Entry 6WJJ (electron microscopy, 3.80 A resolution); this record covers chains B and L of the 12 polymer chains in the assembly.

Chain B:
Protein: Protective antigen
Source organism: Bacillus anthracis
Reference sequence: P13423 (PAG_BACAN); the construct has insertions or renumbered stretches relative to UniProt, so the offset changes along the chain: 1-162 = UniProt 33-194; 166-735 = UniProt 195-764
Chain sequence (735 residues; row label = number of the first residue in the row):
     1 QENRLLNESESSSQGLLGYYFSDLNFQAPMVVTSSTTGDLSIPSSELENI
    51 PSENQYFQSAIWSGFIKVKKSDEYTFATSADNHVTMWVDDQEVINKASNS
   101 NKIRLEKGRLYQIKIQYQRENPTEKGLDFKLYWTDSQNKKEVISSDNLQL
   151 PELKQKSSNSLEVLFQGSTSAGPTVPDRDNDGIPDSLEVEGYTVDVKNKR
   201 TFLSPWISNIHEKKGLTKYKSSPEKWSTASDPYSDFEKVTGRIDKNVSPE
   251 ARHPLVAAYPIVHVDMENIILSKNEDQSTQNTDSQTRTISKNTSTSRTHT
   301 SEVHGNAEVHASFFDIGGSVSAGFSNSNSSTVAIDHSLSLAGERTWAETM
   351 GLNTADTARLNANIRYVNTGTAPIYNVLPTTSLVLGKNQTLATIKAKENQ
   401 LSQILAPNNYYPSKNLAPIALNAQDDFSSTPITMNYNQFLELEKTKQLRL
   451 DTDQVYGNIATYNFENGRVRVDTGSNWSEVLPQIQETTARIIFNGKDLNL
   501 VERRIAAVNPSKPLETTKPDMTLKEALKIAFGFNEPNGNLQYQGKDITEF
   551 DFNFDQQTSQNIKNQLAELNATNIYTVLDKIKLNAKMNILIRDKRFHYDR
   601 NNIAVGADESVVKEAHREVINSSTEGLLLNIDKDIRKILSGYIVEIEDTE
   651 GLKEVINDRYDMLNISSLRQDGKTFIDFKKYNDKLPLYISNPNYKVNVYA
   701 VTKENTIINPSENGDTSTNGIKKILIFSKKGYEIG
Not modelled in the structure: 1-173, 275-285, 302-324, 340-344
Construct notes: conflict L161 (Arg193 in P13423), E162 (Lys194 in P13423), Q166 (Lys195 in P13423), G167 (Arg196 in P13423); insertion (163-165); engineered mutation K512 (Asp541 in P13423)
Curated features (UniProtKB/Swiss-Prot):
  - region: F202 to I210 (Alpha-clamp)
  - binding site (Ca(2+)): D177, D179, D181, I183, E188, S222, K225, D235
  - site: R178 (Alpha-clamp), L187 (Alpha-clamp), F236 (Alpha-clamp), F314, D315 (Cleavage), F427 (Phi-clamp), F464 (Alpha-clamp), D683 (Essential for binding to cell receptor)

Chain L:
Protein: Lethal factor
Source organism: Bacillus anthracis
Reference sequence: I3XID8 (I3XID8_BACAN); residues 1-776 here correspond to UniProt positions 34-809 (UniProt number = residue number + 33)
Chain sequence (776 residues; numbered 1 to 776; the number before each row is that of its first residue):
     1 AGGHGDVGMHVKEKEKNKDENKRKDEERNKTQEEHLKEIMKHIVKIEVKG
    51 EEAVKKEAAEKLLEKVPSDVLEMYKAIGGKIYIVDGDITKHISLEALSED
   101 KKKIKDIYGKDALLHEHYVYAKEGYEPVLVIQSSEDYVENTEKALNVYYE
   151 IGKILSRDILSKINQPYQKFLDVLNTIKNASDSDGQDLLFTNQLKEHPTD
   201 FSVEFLEQNSNEVQEVFAKAFAYYIEPQHRDVLQLYAPEAFNYMDKFNEQ
   251 EINLSLEELKDQRMLSRYEKWEKIKQHYQHWSDSLSEEGRGLLKKLQIPI
   301 EPKKDDIIHSLSQEEKELLKRIQIDSSDFLSTEEKEFLKKLQIDIRDSLS
   351 EEEKELLNRIQVDSSNPLSEKEKEFLKKLKLDIQPYDINQRLQDTGGLID
   401 SPSINLDVRKQYKRDIQNIDALLHQSIGSTLYNKIYLYENMNINNLTATL
   451 GADLVDSTDNTKINRGIFNEFKKNFKYSISSNYMIVDINERPALDNERLK
   501 WRIQLSPDTRAGYLENGKLILQRNIGLEIKDVQIIKQSEKEYIRIDAKVV
   551 PKSKIDTKIQEAQLNINQEWNKALGLPKYTKLITFNVHNRYASNIVESAY
   601 LILNEWKNNIQSDLIKKVTNYLVDGNGRFVFTDITLPNIAEQYTHQDEIY
   651 EQVHSKGLYVPESRSILLHGPSKGVELRNDSEGFIHEFGHAVDDYAGYLL
   701 DKNQSDLVTNSKKFIDIFKEEGSNLTSYGRTNEAEFFAEAFRLMHSTDHA
   751 ERLKVQKNAPKTFQFINDQIKFIINS
Not modelled in the structure: 1-28, 346-367, 774-776

Chain B / chain L interface:
Residue-residue contacts - 23 pairs, chain B then chain L:
  D181(B) - L36(L)
  G182(B) - M40(L)
  P184(B) - V44(L)
  L187(B) - V44(L)  hydrophobic
  L187(B) - K45(L)
  K197(B) - E135(L)  salt bridge
  N198(B) - D136(L)  hydrogen bond
  R200(B) - E139(L)
  F202(B) - K45(L)
  L203(B) - I43(L)
  L203(B) - V44(L)  hydrophobic
  L203(B) - K45(L)  hydrogen bond (backbone-backbone)
  P205(B) - K45(L)
  P205(B) - I46(L)
  P205(B) - V48(L)
  I207(B) - V48(L)  hydrophobic
  F236(B) - L36(L)  hydrophobic
  R242(B) - I39(L)
  R242(B) - I43(L)
  Y462(B) - Q32(L)  hydrogen bond (backbone-side chain)
  N463(B) - Q32(L)
  F464(B) - Q32(L)
  F464(B) - H35(L)
Interface residues without a listed pair, chain B (21 interface residues in all): V175, N180, T201, S204, E465
Interface residues without a listed pair, chain L (14 interface residues in all): N140

Overview:
21 residues of chain B and 14 residues of chain L are in contact; the contacts include 3 hydrogen bonds and 1
salt bridge. Polar pairs include K197(B)-E135(L), N198(B)-D136(L) and Y462(B)-Q32(L). From UniProt: 8
Ca2+-binding residues on chain B.
Chain B is Protective antigen and chain L is Lethal factor, both from Bacillus anthracis; the structure,
Anthrax octamer prechannel bound to full-length lethal factor, was determined by electron microscopy,
deposited together with 6VRA.
